2R94 - chains B and C of the 4 polymer chains in the assembly; structure by X-ray diffraction, 2.20 A resolution.

Chain B (and C):
Molecule: 2-Keto-3-deoxy-(6-phospho-)gluconate aldolase
Organism: Thermoproteus tenax
Notes: EC 4.1.2.-; chain C of this document is another copy of the same molecule, construct and numbering; everything in this record applies to it too
UniProtKB: Q704D1 (Q704D1_THETE); residue numbers follow UniProt; this construct covers 21-306
Chain sequence (286 residues; each row starts with the number of its first residue):
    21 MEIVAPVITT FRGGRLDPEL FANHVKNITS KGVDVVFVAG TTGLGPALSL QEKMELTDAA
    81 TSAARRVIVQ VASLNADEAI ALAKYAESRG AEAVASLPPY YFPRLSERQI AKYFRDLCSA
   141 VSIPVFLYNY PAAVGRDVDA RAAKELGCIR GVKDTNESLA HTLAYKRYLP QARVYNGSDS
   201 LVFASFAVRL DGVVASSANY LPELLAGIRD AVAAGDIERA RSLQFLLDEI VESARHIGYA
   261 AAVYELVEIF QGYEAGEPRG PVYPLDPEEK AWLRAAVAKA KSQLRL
Disordered / not traced: 305-306
Disulfide bonds: Cys-138/Cys-168
Glycans and other covalent adducts: pyruvic acid (PYR) linked to Lys-173
Residues lining bound ligands: pyruvic acid (PYR): Pro-26, Phe-57, Gly-60, Thr-61, Thr-62, Tyr-148, Thr-175, Gly-197, Val-214

Interface between chain B and chain C:
Pairs across the interface (72; chain B residue first):
  Thr-61(B) / Tyr-121(C)  hydrogen bond
  Thr-61(B) / Phe-122(C)
  Leu-64(B) / Phe-122(C)  hydrophobic
  Pro-66(B) / Leu-94(C)
  Pro-66(B) / Tyr-121(C)  hydrophobic
  Pro-66(B) / Phe-122(C)
  Ala-67(B) / Leu-94(C)
  Ala-67(B) / Phe-122(C)  hydrophobic
  Leu-94(B) / Pro-66(C)
  Leu-94(B) / Ala-67(C)
  Leu-94(B) / Gly-280(C)
  Leu-94(B) / Pro-281(C)
  Asn-95(B) / Arg-279(C)
  Asn-95(B) / Gly-280(C)
  Ala-96(B) / Gly-280(C)  hydrogen bond (backbone-backbone)
  Ala-96(B) / Pro-281(C)
  Ala-96(B) / Tyr-283(C)
  Leu-117(B) / Tyr-121(C)
  Pro-119(B) / Pro-281(C)  hydrophobic
  Tyr-120(B) / Tyr-121(C)  hydrophobic
  Tyr-121(B) / Thr-61(C)  hydrogen bond
  Tyr-121(B) / Pro-66(C)  hydrophobic
  Tyr-121(B) / Leu-117(C)
  Tyr-121(B) / Tyr-120(C)  hydrophobic
  Tyr-121(B) / Tyr-150(C)
  Tyr-121(B) / Ala-153(C)
  Phe-122(B) / Thr-61(C)
  Phe-122(B) / Leu-64(C)  hydrophobic
  Phe-122(B) / Ala-67(C)  hydrophobic
  Phe-122(B) / Val-282(C)  hydrophobic
  Pro-123(B) / Tyr-150(C)
  Pro-123(B) / Ala-153(C)  hydrophobic
  Arg-124(B) / Gly-258(C)
  Arg-124(B) / Tyr-259(C)
  Arg-124(B) / Ala-260(C)  hydrogen bond (backbone-backbone)
  Leu-125(B) / Val-282(C)  hydrophobic
  Ser-126(B) / Ile-257(C)
  Arg-128(B) / Pro-284(C)  hydrogen bond (side chain-backbone)
  Arg-128(B) / Leu-285(C)
  Arg-128(B) / Asp-286(C)  salt bridge
  Arg-128(B) / Glu-289(C)  salt bridge
  Gln-129(B) / Ala-261(C)
  Gln-129(B) / Pro-281(C)
  Gln-129(B) / Val-282(C)
  Gln-129(B) / Tyr-283(C)  hydrogen bond (side chain-backbone)
  Lys-132(B) / Tyr-283(C)
  Tyr-133(B) / Tyr-283(C)
  Tyr-150(B) / Tyr-121(C)
  Tyr-150(B) / Pro-123(C)
  Ala-153(B) / Tyr-121(C)
  Ala-153(B) / Pro-123(C)  hydrophobic
  Arg-255(B) / Arg-124(C)
  Ile-257(B) / Ser-126(C)
  Ala-261(B) / Gln-129(C)
  Arg-279(B) / Asn-95(C)
  Gly-280(B) / Asn-95(C)
  Gly-280(B) / Ala-96(C)  hydrogen bond (backbone-backbone)
  Pro-281(B) / Leu-94(C)
  Pro-281(B) / Ala-96(C)
  Pro-281(B) / Pro-119(C)  hydrophobic
  Pro-281(B) / Gln-129(C)
  Pro-281(B) / Tyr-133(C)  hydrophobic
  Val-282(B) / Gln-129(C)
  Tyr-283(B) / Ala-96(C)
  Tyr-283(B) / Gln-129(C)  hydrogen bond (backbone-side chain)
  Tyr-283(B) / Lys-132(C)
  Tyr-283(B) / Tyr-133(C)
  Tyr-283(B) / Asp-136(C)
  Pro-284(B) / Arg-128(C)  hydrogen bond (backbone-side chain)
  Leu-285(B) / Arg-128(C)
  Asp-286(B) / Arg-128(C)  salt bridge
  Glu-289(B) / Arg-128(C)  salt bridge
Other interface residues (no listed pair), chain B (41 interface residues in all): Ser-93, Asp-97, Asp-136, Tyr-148, Val-154, Gly-258, Tyr-259
Other interface residues (no listed pair), chain C (42 interface residues in all): Ser-93, Asp-97, Leu-125, Tyr-148, Val-154, Arg-255

Overview:
The interface between chain B and chain C involves 41 residues on one side and 42 on the other; the contacts
include 9 hydrogen bonds and 4 salt bridges. Among the polar pairs are Arg-128(B)/Asp-286(C),
Arg-128(B)/Glu-289(C) and Thr-61(B)/Tyr-121(C). Covalently linked pyruvic acid: at Lys-173(B).
Chain B and chain C are both 2-Keto-3-deoxy-(6-phospho-)gluconate aldolase (Thermoproteus tenax); the
structure, Crystal Structure of KD(P)GA from T.tenax, was determined by X-ray diffraction together with 2R91
from the same study.
